Entry 3CME (X-ray diffraction, 2.95 A resolution); this record covers chains M and 0 of the 33 polymer chains in the assembly.

# Chain M
Molecule: 50S ribosomal protein L15e
Source organism: Haloarcula marismortui
Reference sequence: P60618 (RL15E_HALMA); residues 0-195 here correspond to UniProt positions 1-196 (UniProt number = residue number + 1)
Sequence (196 residues; numbered 0 to 195; the number before each row is that of its first residue; numbering starts at 0):
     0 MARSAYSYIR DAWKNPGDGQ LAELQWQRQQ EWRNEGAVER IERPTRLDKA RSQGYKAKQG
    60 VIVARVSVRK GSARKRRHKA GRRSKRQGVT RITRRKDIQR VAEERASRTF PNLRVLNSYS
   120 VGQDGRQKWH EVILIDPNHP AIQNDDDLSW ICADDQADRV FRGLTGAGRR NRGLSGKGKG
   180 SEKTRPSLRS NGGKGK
Not modelled in the structure: 0, 195
Ion coordination: Na+ site 1: Ser106, Pro110, Leu112; Na+ site 2: Lys193 (shared with U392(0), U398(0) of chain 0)

# Chain 0
Molecule: 50S ribosomal RNA
Source organism: Haloarcula marismortui
Sequence (2923 nucleotides; row label = number of the first residue in the row):
     1 GUUGGCUACU AUGCCAGCUG GUGGAUUGCU CGGCUCAGGC GCUGAUGAAG GACGUGCCAA
    61 GCUGCGAUAA GCUGUGGGGA GCCGCACGGA GGCGAAGAAC CACAGAUUUC CGAAUGAGAA
   121 UCUCUCUAAC AAUUGCUUCG CGCAAUGAGG AACCCCGAGA ACUGAAACAU CUCAGUAUCG
   181 GGAGGAACAG AAAACGCAAC GUGAUGUCGU UAGUAACCGC GAGUGAACGC GAUACAGCCC
   241 AAACCGAAGC CCUCACGGGC AAUGUGGUGU CAGGGCUACC UCUCAUCAGC CGACCGUCUU
   301 CACGAAGUCU CUUGGAAUAG AGCGUGAUAC AGGGUGACAA CCCCGUACUG AAGACCAGUA
   361 CGCUGUGCGG UAGUGCCAGA GUAGCGGGGG UUGGAUAUCC CUCGCGAAUA ACGCAGGCAU
   421 CGACUGCGAA GGCUAAACAC AACCUGAGAC CGAUAGUGAA CAAGUAGUGU GAACGAACGC
   481 UGCAAAGUAC CCUCAGAAGG GAGGCGAAAU AGAGCAUGAA AUCAGUUGGC GAUCGAGCGA
   541 CAGGGCAUAC AAGGUCCCUU GACGAAUGAC CGAGACGCGA GUCUCCAGUA AGACUCACGG
   601 GAAGCCGAUG UUCUGUCGUA CGUUUUGAAA AACGAGCCAG GGAGUGUGUC UGUAUGGCAA
   661 GUCUAACCGG AGUAUCCGGG GAGGCACAGG GAAACCGACA UGGCCGCAGG GCUUUGCCCG
   721 AGGGCCGCCG UCUUCAAGGG CGGGGAGCCA UGUGGACACG ACCCGAAUCC GGACGAUCUA
   781 CGCAUGGACA AGAUGAAGCG UGCCGAAAGG CACGUGGAAG UCUGUUAGAG UUGGUGUCCU
   841 ACAAUACCCU CUCGUGAUCU AUGUGUAGGG GUGAAAGGCC CAUCGAGUCC GGCAACAGCU
   901 GGUUCCAAUC GAAACAUGUC GAAGCAUGAC CUCCGCCGAG GUAGUCUGUG AGGUAGAGCG
   961 ACCGAUUGGU GUGUCCGCCU CCGAGAGGAG UCGGCACACC UGUCAAACUC CAAACUUACA
  1021 GACGCUGUUU GACGCGGGGA UUCCGGUGCG CGGGGUAAGC CUGUGUACCA GGAGGGGAAC
  1081 AACCCAGAGA UAGGUUAAGG UCCCCAAGUG UGGAUUAAGU GUAAUCCUCU GAAGGUGGUC
  1141 UCGAGCCCUA GACAGCCGGG AGGUGAGCUU AGAAGCAGCU ACCCUCUAAG AAAAGCGUAA
  1201 CAGCUUACCG GCCGAGGUUU GAGGCGCCCA AAAUGAUCGG GACUCAAAUC CACCACCGAG
  1261 ACCUGUCCGU ACCACUCAUA CUGGUAAUCG AGUAGAUUGG CGCUCUAAUU GGAUGGAAGC
  1321 AGGGGCGAGA GCUCCUGUGG ACCGAUUAGU GACGAAAAUC CUGGCCAUAG UAGCAGCGAU
  1381 AGUCGGGUGA GAACCCCGAC GGCCUAAUGG AUAAGGGUUC CUCAGCACUG CUGAUCAGCU
  1441 GAGGGUUAGC CGGUCCUAAG UCUCACCGCA ACUCGACUGA GACGAAAUGG GAAACAGGUU
  1501 AAUAUUCCUG UGCCAUCAUG CAGUGAAAGU UGACGCCCUG GGGUCGAUCA CGCCGGGCAU
  1561 UCGCCCGGUC GAACCGUCCA ACUCCGUGGA AGCCGUAAUG GCAGGAAGCG GACGAACGGC
  1621 GGCAUAGGGA AACGUGAUUC AACCUGGGGC CCAUGAAAAG ACGAGCAUGA UGUCCGUACC
  1681 GAGAACCGAC ACAGGUGUCC AUGGCGGCGA AAGCCAAGGC CUGUCGGGAG CAACCAACGU
  1741 UAGGGAAUUC GGCAAGUUAG UCCCGUACCU UCGGAAGAAG GGAUGCCUGC UCCGGAACGG
  1801 AGCAGGUCGC AGUGACUCGG AAGCUCGGAC UGUCUAGUAA CAACAUAGGU GACCGCAAAU
  1861 CCGCAAGGAC UCGUACGGUC ACUGAAUCCU GCCCAGUGCA GGUAUCUGAA CACCUCGUAC
  1921 AAGAGGACGA AGGACCUGUC AACGGCGGGG GUAACUAUGA CCCUCUUAAG GUAGCGUAGU
  1981 ACCUUGCCGC AUCAGUAGCG GCUUGCAUGA AUGGAUUAAC CAGAGCUUCA CUGUCCCAAC
  2041 GUUGGGCCCG GUGAACUGUA CAUUCCAGUG CGGAGUCUGG AGACACCCAG GGGGAAGCGA
  2101 AGACCCUAUG GAGCUUUACU GCAGGCUGUC GCUGAGACGU GGUCGCCGAU GUGCAGCAUA
  2161 GGUAGGAGUC GUUACAGAGG UACCCGCGCU AGCGGGCCAC CCAGACAACA GUGAAAUACU
  2221 ACCCGUCGGU GACUGCGACU CUCACUCCGG GAGGAGGACA CCGAUAGCCG GGCAGUUUGA
  2281 CUGGGGCGGU ACGCGCUCGA AAAGAUAUCG AGCGCGCCCU AUGGUCAUCU CAGCCGGGAC
  2341 AGAGACCCGG CGAAGAGUGC AAGAGCAAAA GAUGACUUGA CAGUGUUCUU CCCAACGAGG
  2401 AACGCUGACG CGAAAGCGUG GUCUAGCGAA CCAAUUAGCC UGCUUGAUGC GGGCAAUUGA
  2461 UGACAGAAAA GCUACCCUAG GGAUAACAGA GUCGUCACUC GCAAGAGCAC AUAUCGACCG
  2521 AGUGGCUUGC UACCUCGAUG UCGGUUCCCU CCAUCCUGCC CGUGCAGAAG CGGGCAAGGG
  2581 UGAGGUUGUU CGCCUAUUAA AGGAGGUCGU GAGCUGGGUU UAGACCGUCG UGAGACAGGU
  2641 CGGCUGCUAU CUACUGGGUG UGUAAUGGUG UCUGACAAGA ACGACCGUAU AGUACGAGAG
  2701 GAACUACGGU UGGUGGCCAC UGGUGUACCG GUUGUUCGAG AGAGCACGUG CCGGGUAGCC
  2761 ACGCCACACG GGGUAAGAGC UGAACGCAUC UAAGCUCGAA ACCCACUUGG AAAAGAGACA
  2821 CCGCCGAGGU CCCGCGUACA AGACGCGGUC GAUAGACUCG GGGUGUGCGC GUCGAGGUAA
  2881 CGAGACGUUA AGCCCACGAG CACUAACAGA CCAAAGCCAU CAU
Not modelled in the structure: 1-9, 126-127, 715, 971-998, 1560, 1952-1963, 2137-2236, 2339-2343, 2665-2666, 2915-2923
Modified positions: 1MA (6-hydro-1-methyladenosine-5'-monophosphate) at position 628, OMU (o2'-methyluridine 5'-monophosphate) at position 2587, OMG (o2'-methylguanosine-5'-monophosphate) at position 2588, UR3 (3-methyluridine-5'-monophoshate) at position 2619, PSU (pseudouridine-5'-monophosphate) at position 2621
Ion coordination: Na+ site 1: C40, G41; Na+ site 2: G56, A59, G61; Sr2+ site 1 near C85 (its only coordinating residue here); Na+ site 3: U107, U108; Na+ site 4: C130, U146; Mg2+ site 1: A165, C168; Na+ site 5: A165, A166; Mg2+ site 2 near A166 (its only coordinating residue here); Na+ site 6: U170, C218, G221; Na+ site 7: G196, A415, G416; Na+ site 8: U308, U335, C342 (shared with 2 residues of chain T); Na+ site 9: G386, U402; 34 more Na+ sites not listed; 15 more Sr2+ sites not listed; 15 more Mg2+ sites not listed
Small-molecule neighbours: 6-aminohexanoic acid / phenylalanine: G2102, C2104, A2486, G2540, U2620, PSU_2621
From the paper describing this entry:
  - binding site for the 3-nt RNA strand: G2284, G2285, A2486, A2637
  - binding site for the 3-nt RNA strand: OMG_2588, U2589, U2590, G2618
  - conformationally variable residues (loop rearrangement): G2618 to U2620

# Chain M / chain 0 interface
Residue-residue contacts (263; chain M residue first):
  Ala1(M) - A243(0)  phosphate contact
  Ala1(M) - C244(0)  hydrogen bond to the phosphate
  Ala1(M) - C376(0)  hydrogen bond to the sugar
  Ala1(M) - C377(0)  sugar contact
  Ser3(M) - A242(0)  phosphate contact
  Ser3(M) - A243(0)  phosphate contact
  Tyr5(M) - A242(0)  phosphate contact
  Tyr5(M) - G264(0)  hydrogen bond to the phosphate
  Arg9(M) - A378(0)  salt bridge to the phosphate
  Arg9(M) - G379(0)  sugar contact
  Arg9(M) - A380(0)  salt bridge to the phosphate
  Lys13(M) - A380(0)  base contact
  Lys13(M) - G381(0)  base contact
  Lys13(M) - U409(0)  hydrogen bond to the base
  Asn14(M) - G381(0)  base contact
  Asn14(M) - A407(0)  phosphate contact
  Pro15(M) - G381(0)  base contact
  Trp25(M) - U2133(0)  phosphate contact
  Trp25(M) - C2243(0)  sugar contact
  Trp25(M) - A2244(0)  hydrogen bond to the sugar
  Gln29(M) - A2244(0)  sugar contact
  Gln29(M) - C2245(0)  phosphate contact
  Arg32(M) - A2244(0)  hydrogen bond to the phosphate
  Arg32(M) - C2245(0)  salt bridge to the phosphate
  Gly35(M) - C1467(0)  phosphate contact
  Ala36(M) - C1467(0)  hydrogen bond to the phosphate
  Ala36(M) - G1468(0)  phosphate contact
  Arg39(M) - G135(0)  salt bridge to the phosphate
  Arg39(M) - C136(0)  salt bridge to the phosphate
  Arg42(M) - A261(0)  salt bridge to the phosphate
  Arg42(M) - A262(0)  salt bridge to the phosphate
  Arg42(M) - U263(0)  hydrogen bond to the sugar
  Arg45(M) - G381(0)  salt bridge to the phosphate
  Leu46(M) - U263(0)  phosphate contact
  Leu46(M) - G264(0)  phosphate contact
  Lys48(M) - G379(0)  phosphate contact
  Lys48(M) - A380(0)  salt bridge to the phosphate
  Lys48(M) - G381(0)  salt bridge to the phosphate
  Lys48(M) - G431(0)  salt bridge to the phosphate
  Arg50(M) - A241(0)  sugar contact
  Arg50(M) - A242(0)  salt bridge to the phosphate
  Arg50(M) - G264(0)  salt bridge to the phosphate
  Arg50(M) - U265(0)  salt bridge to the phosphate
  Ser51(M) - A241(0)  sugar contact
  Ser51(M) - G379(0)  hydrogen bond to the base
  Ser51(M) - G431(0)  sugar contact
  Gln52(M) - G431(0)  hydrogen bond to the sugar
  Lys55(M) - U265(0)  phosphate contact
  Lys55(M) - G266(0)  salt bridge to the phosphate
  Ala56(M) - A261(0)  sugar contact
  Ala56(M) - G264(0)  sugar contact
  Ala56(M) - U265(0)  hydrogen bond to the phosphate
  Lys57(M) - G266(0)  salt bridge to the phosphate
  Gln58(M) - C136(0)  phosphate contact
  Gln58(M) - U137(0)  phosphate contact
  Gln58(M) - C250(0)  base contact
  Gln58(M) - C251(0)  sugar contact
  Gln58(M) - G259(0)  base contact
  Gln58(M) - C260(0)  sugar contact
  Ile61(M) - G135(0)  phosphate contact
  Arg68(M) - C1469(0)  salt bridge to the phosphate
  Arg68(M) - A1470(0)  salt bridge to the phosphate
  Lys69(M) - C403(0)  phosphate contact
  Lys69(M) - G404(0)  salt bridge to the phosphate
  Lys69(M) - G2263(0)  sugar contact
  Gly70(M) - U402(0)  sugar contact
  Gly70(M) - C403(0)  hydrogen bond to the phosphate
  Gly70(M) - G2263(0)  phosphate contact
  Ser71(M) - U402(0)  sugar contact
  Ser71(M) - G2263(0)  phosphate contact
  Ser71(M) - A2264(0)  hydrogen bond to the phosphate
  Ala72(M) - A1470(0)  phosphate contact
  Arg73(M) - C1469(0)  salt bridge to the phosphate
  Arg73(M) - A1470(0)  hydrogen bond to the phosphate
  Arg73(M) - C1864(0)  sugar contact
  Arg73(M) - G2263(0)  sugar contact
  Lys74(M) - G159(0)  phosphate contact
  Lys74(M) - C1864(0)  sugar contact
  Arg75(M) - G1863(0)  hydrogen bond to the phosphate
  Arg75(M) - C1864(0)  salt bridge to the phosphate
  Arg76(M) - C2122(0)  hydrogen bond to the sugar
  Arg76(M) - A2123(0)  sugar contact
  Arg76(M) - C2273(0)  hydrogen bond to the base
  His77(M) - A2274(0)  sugar contact
  Lys78(M) - G870(0)  salt bridge to the phosphate
  Ala79(M) - C770(0)  phosphate contact
  Ala79(M) - G771(0)  phosphate contact
  Gly80(M) - A161(0)  sugar contact
  Gly80(M) - C770(0)  hydrogen bond to the phosphate
  Gly80(M) - A2274(0)  phosphate contact
  Gly80(M) - G2275(0)  phosphate contact
  Arg81(M) - A160(0)  hydrogen bond to the sugar
  Arg81(M) - A161(0)  phosphate contact
  Arg81(M) - C770(0)  hydrogen bond to the phosphate
  Arg81(M) - G771(0)  salt bridge to the phosphate
  Arg81(M) - A2274(0)  hydrogen bond to the sugar
  Arg81(M) - G2275(0)  sugar contact
  Arg82(M) - A161(0)  hydrogen bond to the phosphate
  Arg82(M) - U170(0)  salt bridge to the phosphate
  Arg82(M) - C171(0)  salt bridge to the phosphate
  Arg82(M) - U172(0)  hydrogen bond to the base
  Ser83(M) - A169(0)  phosphate contact
  Ser83(M) - U170(0)  hydrogen bond to the phosphate
  Ser83(M) - G2121(0)  sugar contact
  Lys84(M) - U170(0)  hydrogen bond to the phosphate
  Lys84(M) - C171(0)  salt bridge to the phosphate
  Lys84(M) - G390(0)  phosphate contact
  Lys84(M) - U391(0)  salt bridge to the phosphate
  Arg85(M) - A160(0)  phosphate contact
  Arg85(M) - U391(0)  salt bridge to the phosphate
  Gln86(M) - G2121(0)  hydrogen bond to the base
  Gln86(M) - C2122(0)  hydrogen bond to the sugar
  Gln86(M) - A2274(0)  hydrogen bond to the base
  Gly87(M) - C2122(0)  phosphate contact
  Gly87(M) - A2123(0)  phosphate contact
  Val88(M) - C2122(0)  phosphate contact
  Val88(M) - A2123(0)  hydrogen bond to the phosphate
  Thr89(M) - A2123(0)  hydrogen bond to the phosphate
  Thr89(M) - G2124(0)  phosphate contact
  Arg90(M) - G388(0)  hydrogen bond to the sugar
  Arg90(M) - G389(0)  salt bridge to the phosphate
  Arg90(M) - A2266(0)  salt bridge to the phosphate
  Ile91(M) - G389(0)  sugar contact
  Thr92(M) - G388(0)  base contact
  Thr92(M) - G389(0)  base contact
  Thr92(M) - C401(0)  hydrogen bond to the base
  Thr92(M) - U402(0)  sugar contact
  Arg93(M) - A158(0)  phosphate contact
  Arg93(M) - G159(0)  salt bridge to the phosphate
  Arg93(M) - C401(0)  hydrogen bond to the sugar
  Arg93(M) - A1470(0)  salt bridge to the phosphate
  Arg94(M) - A158(0)  salt bridge to the phosphate
  Arg94(M) - G175(0)  hydrogen bond to the base
  Arg94(M) - U391(0)  sugar contact
  Arg94(M) - C400(0)  hydrogen bond to the sugar
  Arg94(M) - C401(0)  sugar contact
  Lys95(M) - G157(0)  hydrogen bond to the sugar
  Lys95(M) - C401(0)  phosphate contact
  Lys95(M) - A1470(0)  hydrogen bond to the sugar
  Asp96(M) - C401(0)  phosphate contact
  Asp96(M) - U402(0)  phosphate contact
  Ile97(M) - U402(0)  hydrogen bond to the phosphate
  Arg99(M) - C156(0)  hydrogen bond to the phosphate
  Arg99(M) - G157(0)  salt bridge to the phosphate
  Val100(M) - A1470(0)  phosphate contact
  Val100(M) - A1471(0)  phosphate contact
  Arg104(M) - C1469(0)  salt bridge to the phosphate
  Arg104(M) - A1471(0)  salt bridge to the phosphate
  Arg107(M) - G181(0)  hydrogen bond to the sugar
  Arg107(M) - A1471(0)  hydrogen bond to the phosphate
  Arg107(M) - C1472(0)  salt bridge to the phosphate
  Thr108(M) - U133(0)  hydrogen bond to the sugar
  Thr108(M) - U134(0)  phosphate contact
  Phe109(M) - U134(0)  phosphate contact
  Phe109(M) - G135(0)  phosphate contact
  Pro110(M) - U133(0)  base contact
  Asn111(M) - U134(0)  hydrogen bond to the sugar
  Asn111(M) - G135(0)  hydrogen bond to the sugar
  Asn111(M) - A145(0)  sugar contact
  Leu112(M) - G135(0)  sugar contact
  Asn116(M) - G431(0)  hydrogen bond to the sugar
  Asn116(M) - G432(0)  phosphate contact
  Gln122(M) - G404(0)  phosphate contact
  Asp123(M) - C2132(0)  sugar contact
  Gly124(M) - G2131(0)  hydrogen bond to the base
  Gly124(M) - C2132(0)  hydrogen bond to the sugar
  Gly124(M) - C2262(0)  base contact
  Arg125(M) - C2262(0)  sugar contact
  Lys127(M) - C403(0)  salt bridge to the phosphate
  Asp135(M) - G135(0)  hydrogen bond to the sugar
  Asn137(M) - A144(0)  sugar contact
  Asn137(M) - A145(0)  hydrogen bond to the sugar
  His138(M) - C136(0)  hydrogen bond to the sugar
  His138(M) - C251(0)  sugar contact
  Pro139(M) - C251(0)  phosphate contact
  Pro139(M) - C252(0)  phosphate contact
  Ala140(M) - C251(0)  sugar contact
  Asn143(M) - C251(0)  hydrogen bond to the phosphate
  Asp146(M) - C239(0)  sugar contact
  Asp146(M) - C240(0)  phosphate contact
  Trp149(M) - G432(0)  sugar contact
  Trp149(M) - C433(0)  sugar contact
  Asp154(M) - A183(0)  sugar contact
  Asp154(M) - C188(0)  phosphate contact
  Gln155(M) - U434(0)  phosphate contact
  Ala156(M) - A183(0)  sugar contact
  Asp157(M) - G182(0)  hydrogen bond to the sugar
  Asp157(M) - A183(0)  sugar contact
  Arg158(M) - C433(0)  salt bridge to the phosphate
  Phe160(M) - C156(0)  sugar contact
  Phe160(M) - G181(0)  hydrogen bond to the base
  Phe160(M) - G182(0)  sugar contact
  Arg161(M) - C155(0)  hydrogen bond to the sugar
  Arg161(M) - C156(0)  sugar contact
  Arg161(M) - G181(0)  base contact
  Arg161(M) - G182(0)  sugar contact
  Arg161(M) - A183(0)  hydrogen bond to the sugar
  Arg161(M) - A187(0)  phosphate contact
  Arg161(M) - C188(0)  salt bridge to the phosphate
  Gly162(M) - C156(0)  sugar contact
  Leu163(M) - C188(0)  sugar contact
  Leu163(M) - A189(0)  phosphate contact
  Gly165(M) - G432(0)  hydrogen bond to the phosphate
  Arg168(M) - A189(0)  salt bridge to the phosphate
  Arg168(M) - C433(0)  salt bridge to the phosphate
  Asn170(M) - G157(0)  hydrogen bond to the phosphate
  Asn170(M) - C400(0)  phosphate contact
  Asn170(M) - C401(0)  phosphate contact
  Arg171(M) - C155(0)  hydrogen bond to the phosphate
  Arg171(M) - C156(0)  salt bridge to the phosphate
  Arg171(M) - C188(0)  hydrogen bond to the phosphate
  Arg171(M) - A189(0)  salt bridge to the phosphate
  Gly172(M) - C399(0)  phosphate contact
  Gly172(M) - C400(0)  phosphate contact
  Leu173(M) - A189(0)  phosphate contact
  Leu173(M) - G190(0)  phosphate contact
  Ser174(M) - A193(0)  phosphate contact
  Lys176(M) - G190(0)  phosphate contact
  Lys176(M) - A191(0)  salt bridge to the phosphate
  Lys176(M) - A192(0)  hydrogen bond to the sugar
  Lys176(M) - A193(0)  phosphate contact
  Lys176(M) - A194(0)  sugar contact
  Lys176(M) - A204(0)  hydrogen bond to the sugar
  Gly177(M) - A194(0)  phosphate contact
  Gly177(M) - C195(0)  phosphate contact
  Lys178(M) - C195(0)  hydrogen bond to the phosphate
  Lys178(M) - G394(0)  base contact
  Lys178(M) - C399(0)  phosphate contact
  Lys178(M) - G416(0)  salt bridge to the phosphate
  Lys178(M) - G417(0)  hydrogen bond to the sugar
  Gly179(M) - G394(0)  base contact
  Gly179(M) - U398(0)  hydrogen bond to the sugar
  Gly179(M) - C399(0)  sugar contact
  Glu181(M) - A227(0)  sugar contact
  Glu181(M) - G393(0)  base contact
  Glu181(M) - G394(0)  hydrogen bond to the base
  Lys182(M) - A226(0)  sugar contact
  Lys182(M) - U392(0)  sugar contact
  Lys182(M) - G393(0)  hydrogen bond to the base
  Lys182(M) - G394(0)  base contact
  Arg184(M) - A189(0)  hydrogen bond to the phosphate
  Arg184(M) - G190(0)  salt bridge to the phosphate
  Arg184(M) - U205(0)  phosphate contact
  Arg184(M) - G206(0)  phosphate contact
  Pro185(M) - C188(0)  hydrogen bond to the sugar
  Pro185(M) - A189(0)  sugar contact
  Pro185(M) - U207(0)  phosphate contact
  Ser186(M) - C155(0)  hydrogen bond to the phosphate
  Ser186(M) - C156(0)  phosphate contact
  Ser186(M) - C188(0)  sugar contact
  Leu187(M) - C156(0)  hydrogen bond to the phosphate
  Leu187(M) - G157(0)  phosphate contact
  Arg188(M) - C154(0)  salt bridge to the phosphate
  Arg188(M) - C155(0)  salt bridge to the phosphate
  Arg188(M) - C156(0)  hydrogen bond to the phosphate
  Ser189(M) - C155(0)  phosphate contact
  Gly191(M) - G175(0)  sugar contact
  Gly192(M) - G175(0)  base contact
  Lys193(M) - G175(0)  salt bridge to the phosphate
  Lys193(M) - G225(0)  salt bridge to the phosphate
  Lys193(M) - U391(0)  hydrogen bond to the sugar
  Lys193(M) - U392(0)  sugar contact
  Gly194(M) - C399(0)  sugar contact
Also at the interface, not in a pair above, chain M (120 interface residues in all): Arg2, Trp12, Tyr54, Gly59, Glu103, Asp144, Asp153, Thr164, Arg169, Thr183
Also at the interface, not in a pair above, chain 0 (123 interface residues in all): U146, C173, A174, U176, G184, A397, A430, G869, A1865, U2265, G2272

# Overview
Chain M and chain 0 form an interface of 120 and 123 residues respectively, with 72 hydrogen bonds and 51 salt
bridges. Polar pairs include Lys13(M)-U409(0), Ser51(M)-G379(0) and Arg76(M)-C2273(0). From the paper: a
binding site for the 3-nt RNA strand at G2284(0), G2285(0) and A2486(0) among others; conformational
variability at G2618(0).
Here chain M is 50S ribosomal protein L15e and chain 0 is 50S ribosomal RNA, both from Haloarcula marismortui.
Entry 3CME (The Structure of CA and CCA-PHE-CAP-BIO Bound to the Large Ribosomal Subunit of Haloarcula
Marismortui) was determined by X-ray diffraction, deposited together with 3CMA.
